PDB entry 7PRC | X-ray diffraction, 2.65 A resolution | chains M and H of the 4 polymer chains in the assembly

Chain M:
Name: Photosynthetic reaction center
Source organism: Blastochloris viridis
Reference sequence: P06010 (RCEM_RHOVI); numbering as in UniProt (aligned over 1-323)
Chain sequence (323 residues; numbered 1 to 323; the number before each row is that of its first residue):
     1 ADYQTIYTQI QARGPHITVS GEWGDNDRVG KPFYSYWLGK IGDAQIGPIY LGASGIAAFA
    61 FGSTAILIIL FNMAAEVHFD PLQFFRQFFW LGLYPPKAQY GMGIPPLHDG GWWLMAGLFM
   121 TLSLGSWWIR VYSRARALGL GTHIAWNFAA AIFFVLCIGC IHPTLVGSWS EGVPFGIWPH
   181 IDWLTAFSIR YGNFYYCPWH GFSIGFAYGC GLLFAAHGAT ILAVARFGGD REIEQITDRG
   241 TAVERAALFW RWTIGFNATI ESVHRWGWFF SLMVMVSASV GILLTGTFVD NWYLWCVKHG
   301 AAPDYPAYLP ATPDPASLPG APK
Bound ions: bacteriochlorophyll b Mg site 1 near His-180 (its only coordinating residue here); bacteriochlorophyll b Mg site 2 near His-200 (its only coordinating residue here); Fe2+: His-217, Glu-232, His-264 (shared with 2 residues of chain L)
Residues lining bound ligands:
  - bacteriochlorophyll b (BCB), molecule 1: Ile-46, Met-120, Phe-154, Val-155, Ile-158, Val-173, Ile-177, Trp-178, His-180, Ile-181, Trp-183, Leu-184
  - bacteriochlorophyll b (BCB), molecule 2: Gly-62, Ala-65, Ile-66, Met-120, Leu-124, Phe-148, Ala-151, Ile-152, Phe-154, Val-155, Ile-158, Phe-175, Trp-183, Leu-184, Thr-185, Phe-187, Ser-188, Asn-193, Phe-194, Tyr-195, Trp-199, His-200, Ser-203, Ile-204, Ala-207, Tyr-208, Val-274, Met-275, Ala-278, Gly-281, Ile-282
  - bacteriochlorophyll b (BCB), molecule 3: Leu-184, Tyr-195, Tyr-208
  - bacteriochlorophyll b (BCB), molecule 4: Tyr-195, Gly-201, Ile-204, Gly-205, Tyr-208, Gly-209, Leu-212, Phe-270
  - bacteriopheophytin b (BPB), molecule 1: Ala-58, Phe-59, Gly-62, Ser-63, Ile-66, Leu-67, Ser-123, Leu-124, Trp-127, Val-131, Ile-144, Asn-147, Phe-148, Ala-151, Ser-271, Val-274, Met-275
  - bacteriopheophytin b (BPB), molecule 2: Tyr-208, Gly-211, Leu-212, Ala-215, Ala-216, Trp-250, Thr-253, Ile-254
  - menaquinone-7 (MQ7): Leu-212, Leu-213, Ala-216, His-217, Thr-220, Val-243, Ala-246, Ala-247, Trp-250, Ile-254, Phe-256, Asn-257, Ala-258, Thr-259, Ile-260, Val-263, Trp-266, Phe-270
  - 15-cis-1,2-dihydroneurosporene (NS5): Ile-66, Ile-69, Leu-70, Phe-84, Phe-85, Phe-88, Trp-113, Leu-114, Gly-117, Leu-118, Met-120, Thr-121, Val-155, Ile-158, Gly-159, Cys-160, Trp-169, Val-173, Pro-174, Phe-175, Gly-176, Ile-177, His-180

Chain H:
Name: Photosynthetic reaction center
Source organism: Blastochloris viridis
Reference sequence: P06008 (RCEH_RHOVI); residues 2-258 here = UniProt positions 2-258
Chain sequence (258 residues; numbered 1 to 258; the number before each row is that of its first residue):
     1 MYHGALAQHL DIAQLVWYAQ WLVIWTVVLL YLRREDRREG YPLVEPLGLV KLAPEDGQVY
    61 ELPYPKTFVL PHGGTVTVPR RRPETRELKL AQTDGFEGAP LQPTGNPLVD AVGPASYAER
   121 AEVVDATVDG KAKIVPLRVA TDFSIAEGDV DPRGLPVVAA DGVEAGTVTD LWVDRSEHYF
   181 RYLELSVAGS ARTALIPLGF CDVKKDKIVV TSILSEQFAN VPRLQSRDQI TLREEDKVSA
   241 YYAGGLLYAT PERAESLL
Modified positions: Met-1 (n-formylmethionine; FME)

Interface between chain M and chain H:
Pairs across the interface (128; chain M residue first):
  Ala-1(M) / Gly-199(H)
  Asp-2(M) / Gly-199(H)
  Tyr-3(M) / Asp-202(H)
  Gln-4(M) / Tyr-179(H)  hydrogen bond
  Gln-4(M) / Leu-198(H)
  Thr-8(M) / Tyr-179(H)
  Gln-9(M) / Asp-149(H)
  Gln-9(M) / Leu-198(H)
  Gln-9(M) / Cys-201(H)  hydrogen bond (side chain-backbone)
  Gln-9(M) / Val-203(H)  hydrogen bond (side chain-backbone)
  Ile-10(M) / Ile-145(H)  hydrophobic
  Ile-10(M) / Asp-149(H)
  Ile-10(M) / Val-150(H)
  Ile-10(M) / Pro-152(H)
  Ile-10(M) / Phe-180(H)
  Gln-11(M) / Ser-144(H)
  Gln-11(M) / Ile-145(H)
  Gln-11(M) / Ala-146(H)  hydrogen bond (backbone-backbone)
  Gln-11(M) / Asp-149(H)  hydrogen bond (backbone-side chain)
  Gln-11(M) / Phe-180(H)
  Ala-12(M) / Ser-144(H)
  Ala-12(M) / Val-173(H)  hydrophobic
  Ala-12(M) / His-178(H)
  Ala-12(M) / Tyr-179(H)
  Ala-12(M) / Phe-180(H)  hydrophobic
  Arg-13(M) / Phe-143(H)
  Arg-13(M) / Ser-144(H)  hydrogen bond (backbone-backbone)
  Arg-13(M) / Ala-146(H)
  Gly-14(M) / Asp-142(H)
  Gly-14(M) / Phe-143(H)
  Gly-14(M) / His-178(H)
  Pro-15(M) / Asp-142(H)
  Pro-15(M) / His-178(H)  hydrogen bond (backbone-side chain)
  Ile-17(M) / Arg-175(H)
  Ile-17(M) / Ser-176(H)
  Ile-17(M) / His-178(H)
  Tyr-36(M) / Glu-147(H)
  Tyr-36(M) / Gly-148(H)
  Tyr-36(M) / Asp-149(H)  hydrogen bond
  Lys-40(M) / Asp-149(H)  salt bridge
  Asp-43(M) / Glu-177(H)
  Pro-198(M) / Trp-17(H)
  Trp-199(M) / Ala-13(H)
  Trp-199(M) / Val-16(H)  hydrophobic
  Trp-199(M) / Trp-17(H)
  Trp-199(M) / Gln-20(H)  hydrogen bond
  Phe-202(M) / Trp-17(H)
  Phe-202(M) / Gln-20(H)
  Phe-202(M) / Trp-21(H)  hydrophobic
  Phe-202(M) / Ile-24(H)  hydrophobic
  Phe-206(M) / Ile-24(H)  hydrophobic
  Arg-226(M) / Gly-199(H)  hydrogen bond (side chain-backbone)
  Arg-226(M) / Phe-200(H)
  Arg-226(M) / Ser-239(H)
  Arg-226(M) / Leu-246(H)
  Phe-227(M) / Ser-239(H)
  Phe-227(M) / Ala-243(H)  hydrophobic
  Asp-230(M) / Arg-181(H)  salt bridge
  Arg-231(M) / Asp-125(H)  salt bridge
  Arg-231(M) / Ile-134(H)
  Arg-231(M) / Arg-181(H)
  Arg-231(M) / Glu-235(H)  salt bridge
  Glu-234(M) / Arg-120(H)  hydrogen bond (backbone-side chain)
  Glu-234(M) / Asp-125(H)
  Glu-234(M) / Lys-133(H)  salt bridge
  Gln-235(M) / Arg-120(H)
  Ile-236(M) / Glu-39(H)
  Ile-236(M) / Phe-68(H)  hydrophobic
  Thr-237(M) / Leu-70(H)
  Thr-237(M) / Val-76(H)
  Asp-238(M) / Arg-82(H)  salt bridge
  Asp-238(M) / Arg-120(H)  salt bridge
  Asp-238(M) / Ala-121(H)  hydrogen bond (side chain-backbone)
  Asp-238(M) / Leu-232(H)
  Arg-239(M) / Glu-39(H)  salt bridge
  Arg-239(M) / Arg-82(H)
  Arg-239(M) / Glu-84(H)  salt bridge
  Arg-239(M) / Ala-118(H)
  Arg-239(M) / Arg-120(H)
  Gly-240(M) / Ala-118(H)
  Gly-240(M) / Arg-120(H)
  Gly-240(M) / Asp-236(H)
  Thr-241(M) / Ser-116(H)  hydrogen bond (side chain-backbone)
  Thr-241(M) / Ala-118(H)
  Thr-241(M) / Asp-236(H)  hydrogen bond (backbone-side chain)
  Glu-244(M) / Ala-118(H)
  Arg-245(M) / Pro-114(H)  hydrogen bond (side chain-backbone)
  Arg-245(M) / Ser-116(H)  hydrogen bond (side chain-backbone)
  Arg-245(M) / Ala-240(H)
  Arg-245(M) / Ala-243(H)
  Arg-251(M) / Tyr-41(H)  hydrogen bond
  Arg-251(M) / Leu-43(H)
  Phe-256(M) / Arg-33(H)
  Asn-257(M) / Arg-33(H)  hydrogen bond (backbone-side chain)
  Asn-257(M) / Asp-36(H)
  Ala-258(M) / Asp-36(H)
  Thr-259(M) / Glu-35(H)
  Thr-259(M) / Asp-36(H)
  Thr-259(M) / Glu-39(H)
  Glu-261(M) / Lys-66(H)  salt bridge
  Glu-261(M) / Phe-68(H)
  Ser-262(M) / Glu-35(H)
  Ser-262(M) / Asp-36(H)  hydrogen bond
  Arg-265(M) / Tyr-31(H)  hydrogen bond
  Arg-265(M) / Leu-32(H)
  Arg-265(M) / Lys-66(H)
  Trp-266(M) / Val-28(H)  hydrophobic
  Trp-266(M) / Leu-32(H)
  Trp-266(M) / Asp-36(H)  hydrogen bond
  Phe-269(M) / Val-27(H)  hydrophobic
  Phe-269(M) / Leu-32(H)  hydrophobic
  Met-273(M) / Gln-20(H)
  Ser-277(M) / Gln-20(H)  hydrogen bond
  Val-280(M) / Val-16(H)  hydrophobic
  Leu-284(M) / Ala-13(H)  hydrophobic
  Thr-287(M) / His-3(H)
  Phe-288(M) / His-3(H)
  Phe-288(M) / Gly-4(H)
  Phe-288(M) / Ile-12(H)  hydrophobic
  Val-289(M) / Ala-13(H)  hydrophobic
  Trp-295(M) / Asp-11(H)  hydrogen bond
  Trp-295(M) / Ala-13(H)
  Trp-295(M) / Gln-14(H)
  Lys-298(M) / His-9(H)
  Lys-298(M) / Asp-11(H)  salt bridge
  His-299(M) / His-9(H)
  His-299(M) / Asp-11(H)  salt bridge
  His-299(M) / Gln-14(H)
Interface residues without a listed pair, chain M (55 interface residues in all): Trp-292
Interface residues without a listed pair, chain H (76 interface residues in all): Arg-38, Gly-40, Ala-115, Tyr-117, Glu-119, Leu-171, Asp-174, Tyr-182, Pro-197

Summary:
55 residues of chain M and 76 residues of chain H are in contact; the contacts include 23 hydrogen bonds and
12 salt bridges. Polar pairs include Lys-40(M)/Asp-149(H), Asp-230(M)/Arg-181(H) and Arg-231(M)/Asp-125(H).
Bound to chain M: 4 copies of bacteriochlorophyll b, bacteriopheophytin b, menaquinone-7 and
15-cis-1,2-dihydroneurosporene.
Here chain M is Photosynthetic reaction center and chain H is Photosynthetic reaction center, both from
Blastochloris viridis. Entry 7PRC (Photosynthetic reaction center from rhodopseudomonas viridis (dg-420315
(triazine) complex)) was determined by X-ray diffraction together with 5PRC and 6PRC from the same study.
